PDB entry 2RGG | X-ray diffraction, 1.45 A resolution | chain A

== Chain A ==
Molecule: GTPase HRas
From: Homo sapiens
Reference sequence: P01112 (RASH_HUMAN); numbering as in UniProt (aligned over 1-166)
Amino-acid sequence (166 residues; row label = number of the first residue in the row):
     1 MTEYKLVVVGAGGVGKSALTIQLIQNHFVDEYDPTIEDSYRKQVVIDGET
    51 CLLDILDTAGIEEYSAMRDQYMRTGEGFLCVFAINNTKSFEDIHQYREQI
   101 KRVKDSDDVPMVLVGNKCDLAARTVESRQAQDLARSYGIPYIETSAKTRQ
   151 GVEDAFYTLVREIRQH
Unresolved in the structure: 61-67
Construct notes: engineered mutation Ile61 (Gln in P01112)
Metal / ion sites: Mg2+: Ser17, Thr35 (together with GMP-PNP)
Small-molecule neighbours: GMP-PNP (GNP; phosphoaminophosphonic acid-guanylate ester): Ala11, Gly12, Gly13, Val14, Gly15, Lys16, Ser17, Ala18, Phe28, Val29, Asp30, Glu31, Asp33, Pro34, Thr35, Thr58, Ala59, Gly60, Asn116, Lys117, Asp119, Leu120, Ser145, Ala146, Lys147
Curated features (UniProtKB/Swiss-Prot):
  - region: His166 (Hypervariable region)
  - motif: Tyr32 to Tyr40 (Effector region)
  - binding site (GTP): Gly13 to Ala18, Val29 to Thr35, Ala59, Gly60, Asn116 to Asp119, Ser145 to Lys147
  - modified residue: Met1 (N-acetylmethionine), Thr2 (N-acetylthreonine), Cys118 (S-nitrosocysteine)
  - glycosylation: Thr35 (Microbial infection: O-linked (Glc) threonine)
  - natural variant: Gly12 (G12A: In CSTLO; G12C: In CSTLO; G12D: In CSTLO; G12E: In CSTLO; G12S: In CSTLO and CMEMS; G12V: In CSTLO, bladder carcinoma and CMEMS), Gly13 (G13C: In CSTLO; G13D: In CSTLO; G13R: In SFM), Gln22 (Q22K: In CMEMS), Glu37 (E37EE: In CSTLO), Thr58 (T58I: In CSTLO), Glu63 (E63K: In CMEMS), Ser89 (S89C: Found in a patient with severe fetal hydrops and pleural effusion; uncertain significance), Lys117 (K117R: In CSTLO), Ala146 (A146T: In CSTLO; A146V: In CSTLO)
  - mutagenesis: Ser17 (S17N: Dominant negative. Prevents PLCE1 EGF-induced recruitment to plasma membrane. No effect on subcellular location of isoform 2), Asn26 (N26G: Loss of interaction with PLCE1; when associated with V-12), Val29 (V29A: No effect on interaction with PLCE1; when associated with V-12), Tyr32 (Y32F: Loss of interaction and recruitment to plasma membrane of PLCE1; when associated with V-12), Pro34 (P34G: No effect on interaction with PLCE1; when associated with V-12), Thr35 (T35S: Loss of interaction with PLCE1; when associated with V-12), Glu37 (E37G: No effect on interaction with PLCE1; when associated with V-12), Asp38 (D38N: No effect on interaction with PLCE1; when associated with V-12), Ser39 (S39C: No effect on interaction with PLCE1; when associated with V-12), Ala59 (A59T: Loss of GTPase activity and creation of an autophosphorylation site), Ala83 (A83T: GTP-binding activity reduced by factor of 30), Cys118 (C118S: Abolishes S-nitrosylation. No stimulation of guanine nucleotide exchange), 3 further mutagenesis entries in UniProt
What the authors report for this chain:
  - conformationally variable residues (loop rearrangement, order/disorder transition): Tyr32, Ile61 to Met67
  - catalytic residues: Tyr32 (proposed by the authors, not directly observed)

== In short ==
Chain A binds GMP-PNP. The Mg2+ site is built by Ser17 and Thr35. UniProt lists 22 GTP-binding residues and 16
mutagenesis sites. From the paper: the catalytic residue Tyr32; conformational variability at Tyr32 and Ile61.
Chain A is GTPase HRas (Homo sapiens); the structure, Crystal structure of H-RasQ61I-GppNHp, trigonal crystal
form, was determined by X-ray diffraction together with 2RGA, 2RGB, 2RGC, 2RGD and 2RGE from the same study.
